Entry 5ZVT (electron microscopy, 3.30 A resolution); this record covers chains J and V of the 35 polymer chains in the assembly.

== Chain J ==
Protein: C-terminus of outer capsid protein VP5
From: Grass carp reovirus
UniProt: Q8JU67 (Q8JU67_9REOV); numbering as in UniProt (aligned over 43-648)
Amino-acid sequence (606 residues; each row starts with the number of its first residue):
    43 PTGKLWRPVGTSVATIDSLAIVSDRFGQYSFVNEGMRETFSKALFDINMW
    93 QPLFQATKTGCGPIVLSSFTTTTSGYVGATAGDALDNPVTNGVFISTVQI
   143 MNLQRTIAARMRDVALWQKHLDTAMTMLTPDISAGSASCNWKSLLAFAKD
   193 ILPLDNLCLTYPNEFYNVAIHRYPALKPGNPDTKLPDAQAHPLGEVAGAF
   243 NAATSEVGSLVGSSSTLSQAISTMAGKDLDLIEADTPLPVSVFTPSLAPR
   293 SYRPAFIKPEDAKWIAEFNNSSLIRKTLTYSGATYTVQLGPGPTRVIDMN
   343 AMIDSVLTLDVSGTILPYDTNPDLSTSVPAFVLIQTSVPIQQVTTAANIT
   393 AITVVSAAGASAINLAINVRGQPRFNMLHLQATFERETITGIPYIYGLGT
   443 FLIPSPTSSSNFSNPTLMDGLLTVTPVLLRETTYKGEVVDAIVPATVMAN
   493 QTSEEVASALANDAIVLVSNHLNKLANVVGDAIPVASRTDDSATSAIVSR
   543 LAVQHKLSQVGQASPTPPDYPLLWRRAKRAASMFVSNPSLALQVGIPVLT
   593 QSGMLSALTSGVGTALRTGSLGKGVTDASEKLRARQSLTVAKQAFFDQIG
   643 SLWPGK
Unresolved in the structure: 647-648

== Chain V ==
Protein: Core protein VP6
From: Grass carp reovirus
UniProt: Q8JU64 (Q8JU64_9REOV); residues 1-412 here = UniProt positions 1-412
Amino-acid sequence (412 residues; row label = number of the first residue in the row):
     1 MAQRQFFGLTYNFYGQPAPLFDLNDLQELAGCYARPWTSRFSHLAISTGS
    51 LPVWSARYPSVASRNIVVNTLLGAHLNPFAGGQITSHQGITWRDPVLSSL
   101 APVPAIQPPPVWAVAENVLLDSNNYPTYVLNLSSMWPINQDVHIMTMWAL
   151 SDQGPIYHLEVPVDPMPAATTAALMAYTGVPIAHLAQTAYRFAGQLPQSP
   201 DSTMVSTIRWLSAIWFGSLTGRLNRSRTCNGFYFEFAKPALNPDQAVLKW
   251 NDGARAAPPAAAQSSYIRCISPHWQHQIVEVAGALMSQSVTAVTGLPALI
   301 DEATLPAWSQGVANLTGNGQGVVPCLDYNPVPMAAARHLQWRQDGLITAA
   351 QEAQLNNDYTAYALTIERHLTAMLVANPIAAGRMPIQPFNAADFGQAGQT
   401 AAAVALAQAMFV
Unresolved in the structure: 1

== How chain J and chain V interact ==
Contacting residue pairs (21; chain J residue first):
  Arg49(J) - Ala401(V)  hydrogen bond (side chain-backbone)
  Arg49(J) - Ala405(V)
  Pro50(J) - Ala401(V)
  Gly52(J) - Pro332(V)
  Gly52(J) - Ala397(V)
  Thr53(J) - Asn329(V)  hydrogen bond
  Thr53(J) - Val331(V)
  Thr53(J) - Pro332(V)
  Thr53(J) - Gly395(V)
  Thr53(J) - Ala397(V)
  Ser54(J) - Ala335(V)
  Val55(J) - Glu352(V)
  Val55(J) - Asn356(V)
  Ala56(J) - Leu339(V)  hydrophobic
  Ser116(J) - Gln408(V)  hydrogen bond
  Tyr118(J) - Leu339(V)
  Thr132(J) - Arg222(V)
  Thr132(J) - Gln408(V)
  Asn133(J) - Arg222(V)
  Asn133(J) - Gln408(V)
  Asn133(J) - Val412(V)
Interface residues without a listed pair, chain J (13 interface residues in all): Thr114, Thr115
Interface residues without a listed pair, chain V (17 interface residues in all): Gln396, Ala402, Ala409

== In short ==
Chain J and chain V form an interface of 13 and 17 residues respectively, with 3 hydrogen bonds. Polar pairs
include Arg49(J)-Ala401(V), Thr53(J)-Asn329(V) and Ser116(J)-Gln408(V).
Here chain J is C-terminus of outer capsid protein VP5 and chain V is Core protein VP6, both from Grass carp
reovirus. Entry 5ZVT (Structure of RNA polymerase complex and genome within a dsRNA virus provides insights
into the mechanisms ...) was determined by electron microscopy, deposited together with 5ZVS.
